PDB entry 1W6L | X-ray diffraction, 2.00 A resolution | chain A

# Chain A
Molecule: Spore coat protein A
Source organism: Bacillus subtilis
UniProt: P07788 (COTA_BACSU); residues 1-513 here = UniProt positions 1-513
Sequence (513 residues; row label = number of the first residue in the row):
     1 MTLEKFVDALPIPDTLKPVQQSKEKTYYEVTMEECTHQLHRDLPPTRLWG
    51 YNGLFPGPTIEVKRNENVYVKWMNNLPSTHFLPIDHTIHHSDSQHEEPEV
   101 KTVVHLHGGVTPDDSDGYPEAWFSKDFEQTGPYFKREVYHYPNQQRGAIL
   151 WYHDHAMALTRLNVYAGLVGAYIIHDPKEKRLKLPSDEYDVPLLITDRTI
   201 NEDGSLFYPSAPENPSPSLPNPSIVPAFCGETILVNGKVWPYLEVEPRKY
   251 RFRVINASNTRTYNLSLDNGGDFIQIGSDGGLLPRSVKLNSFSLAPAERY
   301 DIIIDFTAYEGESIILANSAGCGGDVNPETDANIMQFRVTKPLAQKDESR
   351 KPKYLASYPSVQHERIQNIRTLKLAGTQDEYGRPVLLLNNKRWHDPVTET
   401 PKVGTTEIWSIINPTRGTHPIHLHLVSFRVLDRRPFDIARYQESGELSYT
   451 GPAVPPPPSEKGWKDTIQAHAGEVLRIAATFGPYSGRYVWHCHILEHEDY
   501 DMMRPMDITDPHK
Disordered / not traced: 1, 90-95, 512-513
Cystine bridges: Cys229-Cys322
Metal / ion sites: Cu ion site 1: His105, His422 (together with oxygen molecule); Cu ion site 2: His107, His153, His493 (together with oxygen molecule); Cu ion site 3: His155, His424, His491 (together with oxygen molecule); Cu ion site 4: His419, Cys492, His497
Small-molecule neighbours: oxygen molecule (OXY): His105, His107, His153, His155, His422, His424, His491, His493
Swiss-Prot annotation at these positions:
  - binding site (Cu cation): His105, His107, His153, His155, His419, His422, His424, His491, Cys492, His493, His497, Met502
  - site (Plays a crucial role in the protonation steps): Asp116, Glu498
  - mutagenesis: Asp116 (D116A: 5-fold decrease in catalytic efficiency with ABTS as substrate. 785-fold decrease in catalytic efficiency with 2,6-DMP as substrate ...), Arg146 (R146K: 357-fold decrease in catalytic efficiency with ABTS as substrate. 152-fold decrease in catalytic efficiency with SGZ as substrate), Leu386 (L386A: Slight decrease in catalytic efficiency. Shows minimal changes in the structure of the copper centers), Arg429 (R429K: 25-fold decrease in catalytic efficiency with ABTS as substrate. 30-fold decrease in catalytic efficiency with SGZ as substrate), Leu431 (L431F: Retains approximately 50% of the wild-type activity with both ABTS and SGZ), Arg476 (R476K: Retains approximately 20% of the wild-type activity with both ABTS and SGZ), Ala478 (A478F: Retains approximately 70% of the wild-type activity with both ABTS and SGZ), Thr480 (T480A: Retains approximately 60% of the wild-type activity with both ABTS and SGZ; T480F: Retains approximately 30% of the wild-type activity with SGZ but does not affect activity with ABTS), His491 (H491C: Decreases copper content. Strong decrease in catalytic efficiency with both ABTS and SGZ), His493 (H493A: Does not affect copper content. Strong decrease in catalytic efficiency with both ABTS and SGZ; H493C: Decreases copper content. Strong decrease in catalytic efficiency with both ABTS and SGZ), Ile494 (I494A: Strong decrease in catalytic efficiency. Significant differences in both the type 1 and type 2 copper centers), His497 (H497A: Loss of laccase activity. Mutant fails to develop the dark brown phenotype typical of the wild type strain. Decreases copper content), 2 further mutagenesis entries in UniProt
What the authors report for this chain:
  - binding site for oxygen molecule: Glu498
  - Cu ion coordination: His491, Cys492, His493, His497 (proposed by the authors, not directly observed)
  - Cu ion coordination: His105, His422
  - catalytic residues: Glu498 (proposed by the authors, not directly observed)

# Overview
Chain A binds oxygen molecule. His105 and His422 form the Cu ion site 1. His107, His153 and His493 coordinate
Cu ion site 2. UniProt lists 12 Cu cation-binding residues and 14 mutagenesis sites. The paper reports the
catalytic residue Glu498; a binding site for oxygen molecule at Glu498.
Chain A is Spore coat protein A (Bacillus subtilis); the structure, 3D structure of CotA incubated with CuCl2,
was determined by X-ray diffraction (same publication as 1W6W, 1W8E and 2BHF).
